8V9K - chains a and d of the 59 polymer chains in the assembly; structure by electron microscopy, 3.10 A resolution.

== Chain a ==
Molecule: 16S Ribosomal RNA
Source organism: Mycolicibacterium smegmatis MC2 155
Sequence (1528 nucleotides; each row starts with the number of its first residue):
     1 UUUUUGUUUGGAGAGUUUGAUCCUGGCUCAGGACGAACGCUGGCGGCGUG
    51 CUUAACACAUGCAAGUCGAACGGAAAGGCCCUUUCGGGGGUACUCGAGUG
   101 GCGAACGGGUGAGUAACACGUGGGUGAUCUGCCCUGCACUUUGGGAUAAG
   151 CCUGGGAAACUGGGUCUAAUACCGAAUACACCCUGCUGGUCGCAUGGCCU
   201 GGUAGGGGAAAGCUUUUGCGGUGUGGGAUGGGCCCGCGGCCUAUCAGCUU
   251 GUUGGUGGGGUGAUGGCCUACCAAGGCGACGACGGGUAGCCGGCCUGAGA
   301 GGGUGACCGGCCACACUGGGACUGAGAUACGGCCCAGACUCCUACGGGAG
   351 GCAGCAGUGGGGAAUAUUGCACAAUGGGCGCAAGCCUGAUGCAGCGACGC
   401 CGCGUGAGGGAUGACGGCCUUCGGGUUGUAAACCUCUUUCAGCACAGACG
   451 AAGCGCAAGUGACGGUAUGUGCAGAAGAAGGACCGGCCAACUACGUGCCA
   501 GCAGCCGCGGUAAUACGUAGGGUCCGAGCGUUGUCCGGAAUUACUGGGCG
   551 UAAAGAGCUCGUAGGUGGUUUGUCGCGUUGUUCGUGAAAACUCACAGCUU
   601 AACUGUGGGCGUGCGGGCGAUACGGGCAGACUAGAGUACUGCAGGGGAGA
   651 CUGGAAUUCCUGGUGUAGCGGUGGAAUGCGCAGAUAUCAGGAGGAACACC
   701 GGUGGCGAAGGCGGGUCUCUGGGCAGUAACUGACGCUGAGGAGCGAAAGC
   751 GUGGGGAGCGAACAGGAUUAGAUACCCUGGUAGUCCACGCCGUAAACGGU
   801 GGGUACUAGGUGUGGGUUUCCUUCCUUGGGAUCCGUGCCGUAGCUAACGC
   851 AUUAAGUACCCCGCCUGGGGAGUACGGCCGCAAGGCUAAAACUCAAAGGA
   901 AUUGACGGGGGCCCGCACAAGCGGCGGAGCAUGUGGAUUAAUUCGAUGCA
   951 ACGCGAAGAACCUUACCUGGGUUUGACAUGCACAGGACGCCGGCAGAGAU
  1001 GUCGGUUCCCUUGUGGCCUGUGUGCAGGUGGUGCAUGGCUGUCGUCAGCU
  1051 CGUGUCGUGAGAUGUUGGGUUAAGUCCCGCAACGAGCGCAACCCUUGUCU
  1101 CAUGUUGCCAGCACGUUAUGGUGGGGACUCGUGAGAGACUGCCGGGGUCA
  1151 ACUCGGAGGAAGGUGGGGAUGACGUCAAGUCAUCAUGCCCCUUAUGUCCA
  1201 GGGCUUCACACAUGCUACAAUGGCCGGUACAAAGGGCUGCGAUGCCGUGA
  1251 GGUGGAGCGAAUCCUUUCAAAGCCGGUCUCAGUUCGGAUCGGGGUCUGCA
  1301 ACUCGACCCCGUGAAGUCGGAGUCGCUAGUAAUCGCAGAUCAGCAACGCU
  1351 GCGGUGAAUACGUUCCCGGGCCUUGUACACACCGCCCGUCACGUCAUGAA
  1401 AGUCGGUAACACCCGAAGCCGGUGGCCUAACCCUUGUGGAGGGAGCCGUC
  1451 GAAGGUGGGAUCGGCGAUUGGGACGAAGUCGUAACAAGGUAGCCGUACCG
  1501 GAAGGUGCGGCUGGAUCACCUCCUUUCU
Not modelled in the structure: 1-6, 1518-1528

== Chain d ==
Protein: 30S ribosomal protein S4
Source organism: Mycolicibacterium smegmatis MC2 155
UniProt: A0QSL7 (RS4_MYCS2); residue numbers follow UniProt; this construct covers 1-201
Sequence (201 residues; numbered 1 to 201; the number before each row is that of its first residue):
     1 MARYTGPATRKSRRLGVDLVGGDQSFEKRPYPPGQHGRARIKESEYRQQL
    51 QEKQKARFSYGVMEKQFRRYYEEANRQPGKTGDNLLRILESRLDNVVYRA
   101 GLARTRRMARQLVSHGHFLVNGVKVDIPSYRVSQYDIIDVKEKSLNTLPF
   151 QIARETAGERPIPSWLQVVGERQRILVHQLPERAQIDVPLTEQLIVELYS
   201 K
Not modelled in the structure: 1

== Chain a / chain d interface ==
Contacting residue pairs - 102 pairs, chain a then chain d:
  A12(a) / Ser-200(d)  hydrogen bond to the base
  A12(a) / Lys-201(d)  base contact
  A30(a) / Lys-201(d)  base contact
  G32(a) / Arg-68(d)  salt bridge to the phosphate
  C401(a) / Lys-65(d)  salt bridge to the phosphate
  G402(a) / Gln-66(d)  phosphate contact
  G402(a) / Arg-69(d)  salt bridge to the phosphate
  G402(a) / Ile-127(d)  sugar contact
  G402(a) / Ser-129(d)  phosphate contact
  C403(a) / Ile-127(d)  sugar contact
  C403(a) / Pro-128(d)  phosphate contact
  C403(a) / Ser-129(d)  hydrogen bond to the phosphate
  G404(a) / Ala-2(d)  base contact
  G404(a) / Arg-3(d)  salt bridge to the phosphate
  G404(a) / Ser-114(d)  hydrogen bond to the phosphate
  G404(a) / Pro-128(d)  phosphate contact
  U405(a) / Ala-2(d)  base contact
  U405(a) / Arg-110(d)  salt bridge to the phosphate
  G406(a) / Thr-5(d)  phosphate contact
  G406(a) / Arg-110(d)  phosphate contact
  G406(a) / Gln-111(d)  hydrogen bond to the base
  A407(a) / Thr-5(d)  phosphate contact
  A407(a) / Arg-107(d)  salt bridge to the phosphate
  A407(a) / Met-108(d)  sugar contact
  A407(a) / Arg-110(d)  salt bridge to the phosphate
  A407(a) / Gln-111(d)  sugar contact
  G408(a) / Arg-104(d)  hydrogen bond to the sugar
  G408(a) / Thr-105(d)  sugar contact
  G408(a) / Arg-107(d)  salt bridge to the phosphate
  G408(a) / Met-108(d)  sugar contact
  G409(a) / Gly-22(d)  phosphate contact
  G410(a) / Gln-24(d)  phosphate contact
  A411(a) / Gln-24(d)  hydrogen bond to the phosphate
  A411(a) / Lys-28(d)  sugar contact
  U412(a) / Lys-28(d)  hydrogen bond to the sugar
  G413(a) / Arg-13(d)  hydrogen bond to the base
  G413(a) / Ser-25(d)  base contact
  G413(a) / Arg-29(d)  hydrogen bond to the base
  C418(a) / Gln-35(d)  hydrogen bond to the base
  G425(a) / Tyr-31(d)  hydrogen bond to the phosphate
  G425(a) / Gln-35(d)  base contact
  U426(a) / Arg-13(d)  salt bridge to the phosphate
  U426(a) / Arg-29(d)  salt bridge to the phosphate
  U426(a) / Tyr-31(d)  hydrogen bond to the phosphate
  U426(a) / Pro-33(d)  phosphate contact
  U426(a) / Gly-34(d)  sugar contact
  U427(a) / Arg-10(d)  sugar contact
  U427(a) / Arg-13(d)  salt bridge to the phosphate
  U427(a) / Arg-29(d)  salt bridge to the phosphate
  U427(a) / Pro-33(d)  phosphate contact
  G428(a) / Pro-7(d)  phosphate contact
  G428(a) / Thr-9(d)  sugar contact
  G428(a) / Arg-10(d)  salt bridge to the phosphate
  G428(a) / Arg-13(d)  sugar contact
  U429(a) / Thr-9(d)  hydrogen bond to the phosphate
  U429(a) / Arg-10(d)  phosphate contact
  U429(a) / Arg-13(d)  salt bridge to the phosphate
  U429(a) / Ser-25(d)  phosphate contact
  A430(a) / Pro-7(d)  phosphate contact
  A430(a) / Ala-8(d)  phosphate contact
  A430(a) / Arg-107(d)  salt bridge to the phosphate
  C436(a) / Leu-148(d)  sugar contact
  C436(a) / Pro-149(d)  sugar contact
  U437(a) / His-115(d)  base contact
  U437(a) / His-117(d)  hydrogen bond to the phosphate
  U437(a) / Thr-147(d)  sugar contact
  U438(a) / His-115(d)  phosphate contact
  U438(a) / His-117(d)  salt bridge to the phosphate
  U439(a) / Ser-114(d)  hydrogen bond to the sugar
  U439(a) / His-115(d)  sugar contact
  U439(a) / Gly-116(d)  sugar contact
  U439(a) / Asp-126(d)  hydrogen bond to the sugar
  G471(a) / Lys-143(d)  salt bridge to the phosphate
  A475(a) / Gln-111(d)  hydrogen bond to the base
  A475(a) / His-115(d)  base contact
  C488(a) / Tyr-46(d)  sugar contact
  A489(a) / Arg-14(d)  sugar contact
  A489(a) / Leu-50(d)  sugar contact
  C491(a) / His-36(d)  hydrogen bond to the phosphate
  U492(a) / His-36(d)  salt bridge to the phosphate
  G521(a) / Gly-34(d)  sugar contact
  G522(a) / Arg-10(d)  salt bridge to the phosphate
  U523(a) / Arg-10(d)  salt bridge to the phosphate
  C524(a) / Gln-54(d)  hydrogen bond to the phosphate
  C524(a) / Glu-64(d)  phosphate contact
  C525(a) / Lys-53(d)  salt bridge to the phosphate
  C525(a) / Gln-54(d)  phosphate contact
  C525(a) / Arg-57(d)  salt bridge to the phosphate
  C525(a) / Glu-64(d)  phosphate contact
  G526(a) / Arg-57(d)  salt bridge to the phosphate
  G526(a) / Met-63(d)  phosphate contact
  G526(a) / Glu-64(d)  hydrogen bond to the phosphate
  G526(a) / Lys-65(d)  hydrogen bond to the phosphate
  A527(a) / Ala-2(d)  phosphate contact
  U592(a) / Arg-76(d)  phosphate contact
  C593(a) / Arg-76(d)  salt bridge to the phosphate
  U599(a) / Lys-124(d)  sugar contact
  U599(a) / Val-125(d)  sugar contact
  U599(a) / Asp-126(d)  base contact
  U599(a) / Ile-127(d)  base contact
  U600(a) / Tyr-130(d)  sugar contact
  A601(a) / Arg-69(d)  sugar contact
Interface residues without a listed pair, chain a (50 interface residues in all): C440, A490, G520, A594, A602
Interface residues without a listed pair, chain d (60 interface residues in all): Tyr-4, Phe-26, Ser-44, Arg-47, Gln-77, Arg-131

== Overview ==
50 residues of chain a face 60 of chain d across their interface; the contacts include 21 hydrogen bonds and
24 salt bridges. Among the polar pairs are A12(a)/Ser-200(d), G406(a)/Gln-111(d) and G413(a)/Arg-13(d).
Here chain a is 16S Ribosomal RNA and chain d is 30S ribosomal protein S4, both from Mycolicibacterium
smegmatis MC2 155. Entry 8V9K (Cryo-EM structure of the Mycobacterium smegmatis 70S ribosome in complex with
hibernation factor Rv2629 (Balon) (Structure ...) was determined by electron microscopy, deposited together
with 8V9J and 8V9L.
